8HJ1 - chains B and G of the 5 polymer chains in the assembly; structure by electron microscopy, 3.27 A resolution.

# Chain B
Molecule: Guanine nucleotide-binding protein G(I)/G(S)/G(T) subunit beta-1
From: Homo sapiens
Reference sequence: P62873 (GBB1_HUMAN); residues 1-340 here = UniProt positions 1-340
Amino-acid sequence (340 residues; numbered 1 to 340; the number before each row is that of its first residue):
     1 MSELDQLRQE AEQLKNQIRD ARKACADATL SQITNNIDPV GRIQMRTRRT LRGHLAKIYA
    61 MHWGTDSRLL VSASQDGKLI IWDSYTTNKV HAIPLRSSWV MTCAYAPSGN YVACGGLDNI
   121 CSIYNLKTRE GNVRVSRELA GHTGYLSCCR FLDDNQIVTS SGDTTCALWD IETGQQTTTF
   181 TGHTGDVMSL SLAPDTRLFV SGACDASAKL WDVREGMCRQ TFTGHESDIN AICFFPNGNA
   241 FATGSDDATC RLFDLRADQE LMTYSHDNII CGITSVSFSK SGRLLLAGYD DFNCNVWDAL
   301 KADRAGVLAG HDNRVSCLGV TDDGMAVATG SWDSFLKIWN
Unresolved in the structure: 1-2
UniProt features mapped onto this chain:
  - modified residue: Ser2 (N-acetylserine), His266 (Phosphohistidine)
  - natural variant: Leu30 (L30F: In MRD42; uncertain significance), Arg52 (R52G: In MRD42), Gly64 (G64V: In MRD42), Asp76 (D76E: In MRD42; D76G: In MRD42), Gly77 (G77S: In MRD42), Lys78 (K78R: In MRD42), Ile80 (I80N: In MRD42; I80T: In MRD42), His91 (H91R: In MRD42; uncertain significance), Ala92 (A92T: In MRD42), Pro94 (P94S: In MRD42), Leu95 (L95P: In MRD42), Arg96 (R96L: In MRD42), 5 further natural variant entries in UniProt

# Chain G
Molecule: Guanine nucleotide-binding protein G(I)/G(S)/G(O) subunit gamma-2
From: Homo sapiens
Reference sequence: P59768 (GBG2_HUMAN); residue numbers follow UniProt; this construct covers 1-71
Amino-acid sequence (96 residues; numbered -24 to 71; the number before each row is that of its first residue; numbers below 1 keep their minus sign (His-24 is residue -24)):
   -24 HHHHHHGGGS DSLEFIASKL AGGGSMASNN TASIAQARKL VEQLKMEANI DRIKVSKAAA
    36 DLMAYCEAHA KEDPLLTPVP ASENPFREKK FFSAIL
Unresolved in the structure: -24 to 5, 63-71
Construct notes: expression tag (-24 to 0); engineered mutation Ser68 (Cys in P59768)
UniProt features mapped onto this chain:
  - modified residue: Ala2 (N-acetylalanine)

# Chain B / chain G interface
Contacting residue pairs (62):
  Leu14(B) - Leu19(G)  hydrophobic
  Leu14(B) - Ala23(G)  hydrophobic
  Gln17(B) - Ala23(G)
  Ala21(B) - Arg27(G)  hydrogen bond (backbone-side chain)
  Arg22(B) - Arg27(G)
  Ala24(B) - Lys29(G)  hydrogen bond (backbone-side chain)
  Cys25(B) - Arg27(G)  hydrogen bond
  Cys25(B) - Ile28(G)  hydrogen bond (side chain-backbone)
  Cys25(B) - Lys29(G)
  Cys25(B) - Val30(G)
  Asp27(B) - Lys29(G)  salt bridge
  Asp27(B) - Val30(G)
  Ala28(B) - Val30(G)
  Ala28(B) - Ser31(G)
  Leu30(B) - Ala34(G)  hydrophobic
  Leu30(B) - Met38(G)  hydrophobic
  Thr34(B) - Met38(G)
  Val40(B) - Leu51(G)  hydrophobic
  Ile43(B) - Leu50(G)
  Met45(B) - Leu50(G)  hydrophobic
  Arg48(B) - Arg62(G)
  Met217(B) - Lys14(G)
  Arg219(B) - Glu22(G)
  Gln220(B) - Ile25(G)
  Phe235(B) - Leu37(G)  hydrophobic
  Phe235(B) - Tyr40(G)  hydrophobic
  Phe235(B) - Cys41(G)  hydrophobic
  Pro236(B) - Tyr40(G)
  Asn237(B) - Tyr40(G)
  Ala240(B) - Leu37(G)  hydrophobic
  Leu252(B) - Leu37(G)  hydrophobic
  Asp254(B) - Ala33(G)
  Asp254(B) - Leu37(G)
  Arg256(B) - Asp26(G)  salt bridge
  Arg256(B) - Arg27(G)
  Arg256(B) - Ile28(G)
  Ala257(B) - Arg27(G)  hydrogen bond (backbone-side chain)
  Ala257(B) - Ile28(G)
  Asp258(B) - Arg27(G)  salt bridge
  Gln259(B) - Arg27(G)  hydrogen bond
  Gln259(B) - Val30(G)
  Leu261(B) - Val30(G)  hydrophobic
  Lys280(B) - Tyr40(G)  hydrogen bond (backbone-side chain)
  Lys280(B) - His44(G)
  Ser281(B) - Tyr40(G)
  Ser281(B) - Cys41(G)  hydrogen bond (side chain-backbone)
  Ser281(B) - His44(G)  hydrogen bond (side chain-backbone)
  Ser281(B) - Asp48(G)
  Gly282(B) - Cys41(G)  hydrogen bond (backbone-side chain)
  Arg283(B) - Cys41(G)
  Leu284(B) - Leu51(G)  hydrophobic
  Leu300(B) - Leu37(G)  hydrophobic
  Leu300(B) - Met38(G)  hydrophobic
  Leu300(B) - Cys41(G)  hydrophobic
  Asp323(B) - Pro49(G)
  Gly324(B) - Pro49(G)
  Gly324(B) - Leu50(G)
  Met325(B) - Glu58(G)
  Met325(B) - Asn59(G)
  Ala326(B) - Leu50(G)
  Val327(B) - Leu50(G)  hydrophobic
  Asn340(B) - Leu50(G)
Interface residues without a listed pair, chain B (43 interface residues in all): Ala26, Ile33, Ser279
Interface residues without a listed pair, chain G (30 interface residues in all): Lys20, Asp36, Glu42, Ala45, Glu47

# In short
43 residues of chain B face 30 of chain G across their interface, with 10 hydrogen bonds and 3 salt bridges.
Polar pairs include Asp27(B)-Lys29(G), Arg256(B)-Asp26(G) and Asp258(B)-Arg27(G).
Chain B is Guanine nucleotide-binding protein G(I)/G(S)/G(T) subunit beta-1 and chain G is Guanine
nucleotide-binding protein G(I)/G(S)/G(O) subunit gamma-2, both from Homo sapiens; the structure, GPR21(wt)
and Gs complex, was determined by electron microscopy, deposited together with 8HIX, 8HJ0 and 8HJ2.
